Entry 9LMT (X-ray diffraction, 1.50 A resolution); this record covers chain A.

Chain A:
Protein: Poly(ethylene terephthalate) hydrolase
Organism: Piscinibacter sakaiensis
Notes: EC 3.1.1.101
UniProtKB: A0A0K8P6T7 (PETH_PISS1); residue numbers follow UniProt; this construct covers 30-290
Sequence (262 residues; numbered 29 to 290; the number before each row is that of its first residue):
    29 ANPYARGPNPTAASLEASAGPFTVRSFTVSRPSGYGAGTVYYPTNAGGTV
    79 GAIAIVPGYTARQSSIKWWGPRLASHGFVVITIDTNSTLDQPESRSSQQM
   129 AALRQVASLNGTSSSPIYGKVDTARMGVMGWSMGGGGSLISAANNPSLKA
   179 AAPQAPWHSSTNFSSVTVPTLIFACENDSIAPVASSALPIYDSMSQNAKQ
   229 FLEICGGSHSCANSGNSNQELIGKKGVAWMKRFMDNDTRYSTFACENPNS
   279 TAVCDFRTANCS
Differences from the reference sequence: expression tag (29); conflict Glu121 (Ser in A0A0K8P6T7), His186 (Asp in A0A0K8P6T7), Ala212 (Asn in A0A0K8P6T7), Gln224 (Arg in A0A0K8P6T7), Cys233 (Asn in A0A0K8P6T7), Ala280 (Arg in A0A0K8P6T7), Cys282 (Ser in A0A0K8P6T7); engineered mutation Glu248 (Ala in A0A0K8P6T7)
Disulfide bonds: Cys203-Cys239, Cys233-Cys282, Cys273-Cys289

Summary:
Chain A is Poly(ethylene terephthalate) hydrolase (Piscinibacter sakaiensis); the structure, Crystal structure
of variant FAST-ACC-A248E, was determined by X-ray diffraction (same publication as 9LMS, 9LMU, 9LMV, 9LMW and
9LMX).
